Entry 2HYM (solution NMR); this record covers chains A and B.

# Chain A
Name: Soluble IFN alpha/beta receptor
Organism: Homo sapiens
Reference sequence: Q15467 (Q15467_HUMAN); residues 1-212 here correspond to UniProt positions 28-239 (UniProt number = residue number + 27)
Chain sequence (212 residues; each row starts with the number of its first residue):
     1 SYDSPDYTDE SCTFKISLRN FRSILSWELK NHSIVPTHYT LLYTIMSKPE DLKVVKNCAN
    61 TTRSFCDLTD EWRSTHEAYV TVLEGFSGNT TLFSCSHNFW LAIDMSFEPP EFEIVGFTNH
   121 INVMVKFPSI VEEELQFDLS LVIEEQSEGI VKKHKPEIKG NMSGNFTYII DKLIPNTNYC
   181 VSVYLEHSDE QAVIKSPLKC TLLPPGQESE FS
Disulfide bonds: Cys-12/Cys-95, Cys-58/Cys-66, Cys-180/Cys-200

# Chain B
Name: Interferon alpha-2
Organism: Homo sapiens
Reference sequence: P01563 (IFNA2_HUMAN); residues 1-165 here correspond to UniProt positions 24-188 (UniProt number = residue number + 23)
Chain sequence (165 residues; row label = number of the first residue in the row):
     1 CDLPQTHSLG SRRTLMLLAQ MRKISLFSCL KDRHDFGFPQ EEFGNQFQKA ETIPVLHEMI
    61 QQIFNLFSTK DSSAAWDETL LDKFYTELYQ QLNDLEACVI QGVGVTETPL MKEDSILAVR
   121 KYFQRITLYL KEKKYSPCAW EVVRAEIMRS FSLSTNLQES LRSKE
Disulfide bonds: Cys-1/Cys-98, Cys-29/Cys-138
UniProt features mapped onto this chain:
  - glycosylation: Thr-106 (O-linked (GalNAc...) threonine)
From the paper describing this entry:
  - mutagenesis - E146A: decreased stability (citing earlier work)
  - mutagenesis - R12A: abolished expression (citing earlier work)

# Interface between chain A and chain B
Residue-residue contacts (30):
  Met-46(A) with Leu-26(B); Arg-144(B); Ala-145(B); Arg-149(B)
  Ser-47(A) with Asp-35(B)
  Lys-48(A) with Arg-33(B); Asp-35(B)
  Pro-49(A) with Leu-26(B); Cys-29(B); Leu-30(B)
  Glu-50(A) with Leu-30(B); Lys-31(B); Arg-33(B)
  Asp-51(A) with Arg-33(B)
  His-76(A) with Arg-149(B); Ser-152(B); Leu-153(B)
  Glu-77(A) with Arg-149(B)
  Ala-78(A) with Arg-149(B)
  Val-80(A) with Phe-27(B)
  Ser-96(A) with Phe-27(B)
  His-97(A) with Phe-27(B)
  Trp-100(A) with Arg-149(B)
  Asp-138(A) with Arg-162(B); Ser-163(B)
  Leu-139(A) with Arg-162(B)
  Ser-140(A) with Arg-162(B)
  Lys-159(A) with Glu-165(B)
  Glu-186(A) with Arg-162(B)
  His-187(A) with Arg-162(B)
Other interface residues (no listed pair), chain A (21 interface residues in all): Leu-52, Asn-98
Other interface residues (no listed pair), chain B (16 interface residues in all): Lys-164
The authors on this interface:
  - specific contacts: Arg-33(B)/Glu-50(A), Arg-33(B)/Asp-51(A) (salt bridge), Asp-35(B)/Lys-48(A), Arg-149(B)/Glu-77(A) (salt bridge), Arg-149(B)/His-76(A) (hydrogen bond), Arg-162(B)/Asp-138(A) (salt bridge), Arg-162(B)/Ser-140(A) (hydrogen bond), Arg-162(B)/His-187(A) (hydrogen bond), Glu-165(B)/Lys-159(A) (hydrogen bond)
  - interface residues, chain A: Asp-138(A), Ile-158(A), Glu-186(A)
  - interface residues, chain A: Thr-44(A), Ser-74(A), Cys-95(A) (citing earlier work)
  - interface residues, chain B: Leu-26(B), Phe-27(B), Cys-29(B), Leu-30(B), Arg-33(B), Asp-35(B), Arg-144(B), Ala-145(B), Arg-149(B), Ser-152(B), Leu-153(B), Arg-162(B)

# Overview
Chain A and chain B form an interface of 21 and 16 residues respectively. The paper describes contacts between
Arg-33(B) and Glu-50(A) and Asp-35(B) and Lys-48(A); salt bridges between Arg-33(B) and Asp-51(A), Arg-149(B)
and Glu-77(A) and Arg-162(B) and Asp-138(A); hydrogen bonds between Arg-149(B) and His-76(A), Arg-162(B) and
Ser-140(A) and Arg-162(B) and His-187(A) among others. From the paper: E146A of chain B reduces stability;
interface residues Asp-138(A), Ile-158(A) and Leu-26(B) among others.
Chain A is Soluble IFN alpha/beta receptor and chain B is Interferon alpha-2, both from Homo sapiens; the
structure, NMR based Docking Model of the Complex between the Human Type I Interferon Receptor and Human ...,
was determined by solution NMR.
